PDB entry 7KJY | electron microscopy, 3.20 A resolution | chains A and C of the 4 polymer chains in the assembly

Chain A (and C):
Molecule: Alcohol dehydrogenase
Source organism: Saccharomyces cerevisiae
Notes: EC 1.1.1.1; chain C of this document is another copy of the same molecule, construct and numbering; everything in this record applies to it too
UniProt: S5RZC2 (S5RZC2_YEASX); residues 0-347 here correspond to UniProt positions 1-348 (UniProt number = residue number + 1)
Amino-acid sequence (348 residues; numbered 0 to 347; the number before each row is that of its first residue; numbering starts at 0):
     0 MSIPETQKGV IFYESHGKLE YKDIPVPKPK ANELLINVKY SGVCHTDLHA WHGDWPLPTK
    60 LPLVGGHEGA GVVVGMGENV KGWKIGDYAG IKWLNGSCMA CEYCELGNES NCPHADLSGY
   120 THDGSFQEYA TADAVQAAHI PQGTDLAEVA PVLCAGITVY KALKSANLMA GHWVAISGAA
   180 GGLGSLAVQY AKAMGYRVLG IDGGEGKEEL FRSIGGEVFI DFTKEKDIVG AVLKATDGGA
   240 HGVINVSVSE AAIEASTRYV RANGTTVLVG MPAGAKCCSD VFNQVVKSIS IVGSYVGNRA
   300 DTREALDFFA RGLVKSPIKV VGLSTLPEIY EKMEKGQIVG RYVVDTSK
Disordered / not traced: 0
Bound ions: Zn2+ site 1: Cys43, His66, Glu67, Cys153; Zn2+ site 2: Cys97, Cys100, Cys103, Cys111
Ligand contacts: NAD (nicotinamide-adenine-dinucleotide): Cys43, His44, Thr45, Cys153, Thr157, Ser176, Gly177, Ala179, Gly180, Gly181, Leu182, Gly183, Ile200, Asp201, Gly202, Lys206, Phe221, Val245, Ser246, Val247, Ser248, Ala251, Val268, Gly269, Met270, Pro271, Ser293, Tyr294, Val295, Arg340

Chain A / chain C interface:
Residue-residue contacts (19; chain A residue first):
  Tyr159(A) with Met168(C)
  Lys163(A) with Met168(C)
  Met168(A) with Tyr159(C); Lys163(C); Glu303(C)
  Ala169(A) with Met193(C), hydrophobic; Phe307(C)
  Gly170(A) with Asp306(C); Arg310(C)
  Ala192(A) with Gly194(C)
  Met193(A) with Ala169(C), hydrophobic; Met193(C)
  Gly194(A) with Ala192(C)
  Arg196(A) with Arg310(C)
  Glu303(A) with Met168(C)
  Asp306(A) with Gly170(C)
  Phe307(A) with Ala169(C)
  Arg310(A) with Gly170(C); Arg196(C)
Interface residues without a listed pair, chain A (14 interface residues in all): Glu216
Interface residues without a listed pair, chain C (14 interface residues in all): Glu216

Summary:
The chain A/chain C interface involves 14 residues from each chain. Chain A binds NAD. The Zn2+ site 1 is
built by Cys43(A), His66(A), Glu67(A) and Cys153(A). Cys97(A), Cys100(A), Cys103(A) and Cys111(A) form the
Zn2+ site 2.
Chain A and chain C are both Alcohol dehydrogenase (Saccharomyces cerevisiae); the structure, Symmetry in
Yeast Alcohol Dehydrogenase 1 - Open Form with NADH, was determined by electron microscopy together with 7KC2,
7KCB and 7KCQ from the same study.
